3RL8 - chains A and B of the 6 polymer chains in the assembly; structure by X-ray diffraction, 2.20 A resolution.

== Chain A (and B) ==
Molecule: Disks large homolog 1
Organism: Homo sapiens
Notes: chain B of this document is another copy of the same molecule, construct and numbering; everything in this record applies to it too
UniProt: Q12959 (DLG1_HUMAN); numbering as in UniProt (aligned over 315-410)
Chain sequence (105 residues; each row starts with the number of its first residue):
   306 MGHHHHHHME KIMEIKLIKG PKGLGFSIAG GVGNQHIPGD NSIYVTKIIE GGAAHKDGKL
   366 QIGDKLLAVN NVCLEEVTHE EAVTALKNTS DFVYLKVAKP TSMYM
Disordered / not traced: 306-315, 410 (chain B: 306-315, 406-410)
Construct notes: expression tag (306-314)
Swiss-Prot annotation at these positions:
  - modified residue: Tyr399 (Phosphotyrosine)
What the authors report for this chain:
  - mutagenesis - Q340P (Kd 9.80 uM): decreased binding to APC-C11
  - specificity-determining residues: Gln340

== Interface between chain A and chain B ==
Contacting residue pairs - 14 pairs, chain A then chain B:
  Lys321(A) with Ile323(B); Asp396(B), salt bridge; Phe397(B)
  Ile323(A) with Lys321(B); Leu322(B); Ile323(B), hydrophobic
  Lys361(A) with Lys361(B), hydrogen bond (backbone-side chain)
  Asp362(A) with Lys361(B)
  Asp396(A) with Lys321(B), salt bridge
  Phe397(A) with Lys321(B); Leu322(B); Ile323(B), hydrophobic; Phe397(B), hydrophobic; Val398(B)
Other interface residues (no listed pair), chain A (9 interface residues in all): Leu322, Val398, Tyr399
Other interface residues (no listed pair), chain B (8 interface residues in all): Tyr399

== Summary ==
Chain A and chain B form an interface of 9 and 8 residues respectively, with 1 hydrogen bond and 2 salt
bridges. Polar pairs include Lys321(A)-Asp396(B) and Lys361(A)-Lys361(B). The paper reports that Q340P of
chain A reduces binding to APC-C11; the specificity determinant Gln340(A).
Chain A and chain B are both Disks large homolog 1 (Homo sapiens); the structure, Crystal structure of
hDLG1-PDZ2 complexed with APC, was determined by X-ray diffraction (same publication as 3RL7).
